PDB entry 1DDN | X-ray diffraction, 3.00 A resolution | chains F and C of the 6 polymer chains in the assembly

Chain F:
Molecule: 33 base DNA containing toxin operator
Sequence (33 nucleotides; row label = number of the first residue in the row):
   401 TTAAAATAATTAGGTAAAGCTATCCTAATTATA

Chain C:
Protein: Diphtheria tox repressor
Organism: Corynebacterium diphtheriae
Reference sequence: P33120 (DTXR_CORDI); numbering as in UniProt (aligned over 1-226)
Amino-acid sequence (226 residues; numbered 1 to 226; the number before each row is that of its first residue):
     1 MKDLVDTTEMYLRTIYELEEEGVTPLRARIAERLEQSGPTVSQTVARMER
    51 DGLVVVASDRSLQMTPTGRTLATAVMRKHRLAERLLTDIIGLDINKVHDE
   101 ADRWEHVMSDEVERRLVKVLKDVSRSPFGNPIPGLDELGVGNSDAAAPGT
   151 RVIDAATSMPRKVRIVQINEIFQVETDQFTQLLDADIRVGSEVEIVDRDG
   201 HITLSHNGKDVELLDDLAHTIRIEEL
Disordered / not traced: 1-2, 121-226
Differences from the reference sequence: engineered mutation Asp102 (Cys in P33120)
Metal / ion sites: Ni2+ site 1: Met10, Asp102, Glu105, His106; Ni2+ site 2: His79, Glu83, His98

Chain F / chain C interface:
Pairs across the interface - 11 pairs, chain F then chain C:
  DG413(F) with Leu26(C), phosphate contact; Ala28(C), sugar contact; Arg29(C), salt bridge to the phosphate; Arg60(C), phosphate contact
  DG414(F) with Leu26(C), phosphate contact; Arg27(C), salt bridge to the phosphate; Ala28(C), hydrogen bond to the phosphate; Arg60(C), phosphate contact
  DT415(F) with Arg27(C), salt bridge to the phosphate; Ser42(C), hydrogen bond to the phosphate
  DA416(F) with Pro39(C), base contact
Other interface residues (no listed pair), chain F (6 interface residues in all): DA417, DA418
Other interface residues (no listed pair), chain C (8 interface residues in all): Gln43

In short:
6 residues of chain F face 8 of chain C across their interface; the contacts include 2 hydrogen bonds and 3
salt bridges. Polar pairs include DG414(F)-Ala28(C), DT415(F)-Ser42(C) and DG413(F)-Arg29(C). Met10(C),
Asp102(C), Glu105(C) and His106(C) form the Ni2+ site 1.
Here chain F is 33 base DNA containing toxin operator and chain C is Diphtheria tox repressor (Corynebacterium
diphtheriae). Entry 1DDN (Diphtheria tox repressor (C102D mutant)/tox DNA operator complex) was determined by
X-ray diffraction.
